PDB entry 6JXA | electron microscopy, 4.30 A resolution (low resolution: residue-level contacts below are approximate; hydrogen-bond / salt-bridge calls are withheld) | chain A

[Chain A]
Molecule: Serine/threonine-protein kinase TEL1
Organism: Saccharomyces cerevisiae (strain ATCC 204508 / S288c)
Notes: EC 2.7.11.1
Reference sequence: P38110 (ATM_YEAST); residues 1-2787 here = UniProt positions 1-2787
Amino-acid sequence (2787 residues; row label = number of the first residue in the row):
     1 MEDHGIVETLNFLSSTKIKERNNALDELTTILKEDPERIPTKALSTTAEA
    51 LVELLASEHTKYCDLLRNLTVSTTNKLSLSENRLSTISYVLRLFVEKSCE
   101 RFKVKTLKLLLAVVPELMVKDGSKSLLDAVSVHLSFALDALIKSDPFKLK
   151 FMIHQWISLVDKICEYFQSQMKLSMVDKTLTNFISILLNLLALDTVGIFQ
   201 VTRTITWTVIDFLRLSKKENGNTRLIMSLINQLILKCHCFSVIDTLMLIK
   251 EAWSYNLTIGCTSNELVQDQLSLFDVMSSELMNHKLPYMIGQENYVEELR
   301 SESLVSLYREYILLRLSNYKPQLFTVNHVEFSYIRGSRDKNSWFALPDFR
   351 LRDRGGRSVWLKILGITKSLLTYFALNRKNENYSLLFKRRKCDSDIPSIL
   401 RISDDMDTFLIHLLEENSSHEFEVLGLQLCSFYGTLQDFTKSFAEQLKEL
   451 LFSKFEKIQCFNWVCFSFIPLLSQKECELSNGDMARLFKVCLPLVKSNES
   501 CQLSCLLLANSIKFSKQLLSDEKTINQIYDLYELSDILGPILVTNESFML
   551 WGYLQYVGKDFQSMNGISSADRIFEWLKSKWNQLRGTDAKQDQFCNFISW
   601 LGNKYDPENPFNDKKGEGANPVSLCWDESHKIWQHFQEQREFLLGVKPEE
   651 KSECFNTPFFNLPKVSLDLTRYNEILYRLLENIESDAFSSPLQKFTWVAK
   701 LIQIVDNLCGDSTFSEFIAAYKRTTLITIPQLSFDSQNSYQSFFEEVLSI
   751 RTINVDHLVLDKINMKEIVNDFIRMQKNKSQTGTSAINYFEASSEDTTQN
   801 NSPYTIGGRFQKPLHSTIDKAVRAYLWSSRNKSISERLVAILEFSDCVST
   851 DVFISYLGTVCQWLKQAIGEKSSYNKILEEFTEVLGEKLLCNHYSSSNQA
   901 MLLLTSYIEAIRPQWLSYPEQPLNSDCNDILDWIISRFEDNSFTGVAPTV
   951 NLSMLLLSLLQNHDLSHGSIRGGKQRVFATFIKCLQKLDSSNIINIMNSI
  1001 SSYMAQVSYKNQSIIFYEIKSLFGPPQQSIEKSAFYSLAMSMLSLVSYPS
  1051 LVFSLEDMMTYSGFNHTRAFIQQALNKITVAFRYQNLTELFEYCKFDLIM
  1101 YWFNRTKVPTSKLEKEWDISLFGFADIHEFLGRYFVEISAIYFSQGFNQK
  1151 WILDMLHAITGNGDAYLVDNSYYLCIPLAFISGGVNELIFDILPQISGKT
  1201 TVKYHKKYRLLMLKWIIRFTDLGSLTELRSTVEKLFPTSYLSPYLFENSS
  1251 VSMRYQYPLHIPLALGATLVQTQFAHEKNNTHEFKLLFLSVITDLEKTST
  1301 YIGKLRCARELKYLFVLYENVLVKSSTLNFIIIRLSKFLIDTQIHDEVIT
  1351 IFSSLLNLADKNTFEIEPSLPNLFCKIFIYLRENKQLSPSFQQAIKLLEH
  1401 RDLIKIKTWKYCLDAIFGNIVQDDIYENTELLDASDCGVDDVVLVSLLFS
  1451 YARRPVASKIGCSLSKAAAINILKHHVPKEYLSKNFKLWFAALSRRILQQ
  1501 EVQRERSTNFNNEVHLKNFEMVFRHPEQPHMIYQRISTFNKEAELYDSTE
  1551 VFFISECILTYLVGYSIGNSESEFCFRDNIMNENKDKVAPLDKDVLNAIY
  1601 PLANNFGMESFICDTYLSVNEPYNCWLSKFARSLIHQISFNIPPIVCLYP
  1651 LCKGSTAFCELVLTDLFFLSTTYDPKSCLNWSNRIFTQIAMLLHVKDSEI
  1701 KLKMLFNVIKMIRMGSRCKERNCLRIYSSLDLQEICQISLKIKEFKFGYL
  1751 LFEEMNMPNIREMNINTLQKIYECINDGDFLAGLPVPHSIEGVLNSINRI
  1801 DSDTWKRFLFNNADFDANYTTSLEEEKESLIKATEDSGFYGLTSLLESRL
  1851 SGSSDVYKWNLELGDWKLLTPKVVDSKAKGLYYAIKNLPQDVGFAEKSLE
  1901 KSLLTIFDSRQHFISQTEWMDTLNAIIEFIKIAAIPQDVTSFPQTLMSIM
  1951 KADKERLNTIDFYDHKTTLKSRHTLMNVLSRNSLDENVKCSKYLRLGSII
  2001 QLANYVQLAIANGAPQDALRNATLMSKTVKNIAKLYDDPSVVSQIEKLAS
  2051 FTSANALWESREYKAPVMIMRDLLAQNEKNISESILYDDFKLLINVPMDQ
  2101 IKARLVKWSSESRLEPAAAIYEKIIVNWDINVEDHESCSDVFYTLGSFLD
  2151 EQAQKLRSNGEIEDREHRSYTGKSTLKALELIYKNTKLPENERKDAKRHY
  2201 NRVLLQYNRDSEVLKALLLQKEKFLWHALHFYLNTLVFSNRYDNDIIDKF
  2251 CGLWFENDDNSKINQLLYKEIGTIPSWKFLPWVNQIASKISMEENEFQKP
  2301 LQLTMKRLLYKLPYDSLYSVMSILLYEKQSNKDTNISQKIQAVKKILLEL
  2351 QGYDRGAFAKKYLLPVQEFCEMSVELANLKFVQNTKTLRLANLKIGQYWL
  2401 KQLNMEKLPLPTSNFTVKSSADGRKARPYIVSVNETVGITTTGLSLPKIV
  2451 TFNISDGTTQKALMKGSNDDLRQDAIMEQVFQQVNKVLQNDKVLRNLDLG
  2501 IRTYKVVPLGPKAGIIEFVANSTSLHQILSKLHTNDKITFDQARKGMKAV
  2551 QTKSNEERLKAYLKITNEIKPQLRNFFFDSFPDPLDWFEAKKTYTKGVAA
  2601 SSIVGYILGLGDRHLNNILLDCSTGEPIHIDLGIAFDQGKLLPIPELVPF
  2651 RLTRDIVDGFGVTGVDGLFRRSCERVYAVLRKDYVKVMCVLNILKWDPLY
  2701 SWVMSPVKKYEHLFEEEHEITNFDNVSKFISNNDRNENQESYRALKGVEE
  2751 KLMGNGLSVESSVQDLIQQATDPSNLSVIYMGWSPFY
Not modelled in the structure: 1-5, 33-39, 68-76, 102-108, 125-158, 177-180, 218-221, 298-307, 346-359, 401-407, 419-441, 453-480, 494-503, 514-519, 536-544, 557-566, 583-592, 604-625, 642-666, 684-705, 729-749, 783-815, 827-863, 916-924, 1104-1128, 1221-1224, 1253-1269, 1502-1514, 1796-1806, 1820-1826, 2022-2036, 2183-2197, 2439-2451, 2695-2737, 2764-2777
Curated features (UniProtKB/Swiss-Prot):
  - region: T2440 to L2446 (G-loop), G2609 to N2617 (Catalytic loop), H2629 to T2653 (Activation loop)
  - mutagenesis: E1319 (E1319K: In TEL1-11; short telomere phenotype and impairs DNA-damage checkpoint function at 37 degrees Celsius), G2611 to D2612 (Short telomere phenotype in vivo and impairs kinase activity in vitro; when associated with K-2616 and E-2631), N2616 (N2616K: Short telomere phenotype in vivo and impairs kinase activity in vitro; when associated with D-2611-2612-A and E-2631), D2631 (D2631E: Short telomere phenotype in vivo and impairs kinase activity in vitro; when associated with D-2611-2612-A and K-2616)
What the authors report for this chain:
  - mutagenesis - E2190R, F2636A, R2743E, K2751E: unchanged expression
  - mutagenesis - F2636A, K2751E: abolished binding to Xrs2
  - mutagenesis - E2190R, F2636A, R2743E, K2751E: decreased growth in response to 0.01% MMS or 10 mug/mL CPT

[Overview]
Curated annotation (UniProt) lists 5 mutagenesis sites. The paper reports that E2190R, F2636A and R2743E,
among others, reduce growth in response to 0.01% MMS or 10 mug/mL CPT; F2636A and K2751E abolish binding to
Xrs2.
Chain A is Serine/threonine-protein kinase TEL1 (Saccharomyces cerevisiae (strain ATCC 204508 / S288c)); the
structure, Tel1 kinase compact monomer, was determined by electron microscopy (same publication as 6JXC).
